PDB entry 7V3V | electron microscopy, 2.90 A resolution | chains 2 and 5 of the 14 polymer chains in the assembly

== Chain 2 ==
Protein: DNA replication licensing factor MCM2
Source organism: Saccharomyces cerevisiae S288C
Notes: EC 3.6.4.12
UniProtKB: P29469 (MCM2_YEAST); residue numbers follow UniProt; this construct covers 1-868
Amino-acid sequence (868 residues; numbered 1 to 868; the number before each row is that of its first residue):
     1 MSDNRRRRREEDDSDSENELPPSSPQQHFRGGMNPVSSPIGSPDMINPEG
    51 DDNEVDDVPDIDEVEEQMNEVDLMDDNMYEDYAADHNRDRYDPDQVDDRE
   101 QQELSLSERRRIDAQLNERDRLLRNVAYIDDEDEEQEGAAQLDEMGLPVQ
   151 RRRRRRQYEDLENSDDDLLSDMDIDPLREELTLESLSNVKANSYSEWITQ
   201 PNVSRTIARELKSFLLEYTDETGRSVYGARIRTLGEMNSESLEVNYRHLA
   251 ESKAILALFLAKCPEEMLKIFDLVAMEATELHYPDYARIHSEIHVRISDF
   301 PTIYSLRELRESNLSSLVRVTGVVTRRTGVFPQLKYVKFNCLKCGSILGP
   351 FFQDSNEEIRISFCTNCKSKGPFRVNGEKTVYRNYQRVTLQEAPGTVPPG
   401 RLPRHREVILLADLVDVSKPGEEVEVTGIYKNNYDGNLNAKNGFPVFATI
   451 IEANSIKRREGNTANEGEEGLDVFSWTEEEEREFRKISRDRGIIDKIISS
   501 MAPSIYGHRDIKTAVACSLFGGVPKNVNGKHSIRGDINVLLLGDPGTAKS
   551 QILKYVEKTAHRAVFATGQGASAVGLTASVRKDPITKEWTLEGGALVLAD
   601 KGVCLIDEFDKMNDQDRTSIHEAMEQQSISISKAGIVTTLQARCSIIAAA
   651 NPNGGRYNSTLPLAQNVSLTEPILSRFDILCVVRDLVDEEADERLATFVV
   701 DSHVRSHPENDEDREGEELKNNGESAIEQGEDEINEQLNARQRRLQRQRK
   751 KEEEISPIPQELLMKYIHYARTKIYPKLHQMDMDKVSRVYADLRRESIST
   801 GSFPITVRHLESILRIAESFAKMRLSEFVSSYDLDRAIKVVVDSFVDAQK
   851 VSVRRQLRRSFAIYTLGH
Disordered / not traced: 1-180, 460-472, 711-755, 867-868
UniProt features mapped onto this chain:
  - zinc finger: C341 to C367 (C4-type)
  - motif: S675 to D678 (Arginine finger)
  - binding site (ATP): G543 to S550
  - modified residue (Phosphoserine): S14, S16, S23, S164, S170
  - natural variant: E392 (E392K: In allele MCM2-1)
  - mutagenesis: C364 (C364Y/F/S/H: Loss of activity), C367 (C367Y/F/S/H: Loss of activity), K549 (K549A: Reduces MCM2-7 complex helicase activity. Abolishes MCM2-7 complex helicase activity; when associated with MCM5 A-422. Reduces MCM2-7 complex helicase activity; when associated with MCM3 A-415), R676 (R676A: Loss of MCM2-7 complex helicase activity)
Metal / ion sites: Zn2+: C341, C344, C364, C367; Mg2+: S550 (together with ATP-gamma-S)
Small-molecule neighbours:
  - ATP-gamma-S (AGS; phosphothiophosphoric acid-adenylate ester), molecule 1: S504, I505, Y506, H508, D544, P545, G546, T547, A548, K549, S550, Q551, E608, N651, L695, F698, V699
  - ATP-gamma-S (AGS), molecule 2: H531, I533, P672, S675, V807, R808, E811

== Chain 5 ==
Protein: Minichromosome maintenance protein 5
Source organism: Saccharomyces cerevisiae S288C
Notes: EC 3.6.4.12
UniProtKB: P29496 (MCM5_YEAST); numbering as in UniProt (aligned over 1-775)
Amino-acid sequence (775 residues; each row starts with the number of its first residue):
     1 MSFDRPEIYSAPVLQGESPNDDDNTEIIKSFKNFILEFRLDSQFIYRDQL
    51 RNNILVKNYSLTVNMEHLIGYNEDIYKKLSDEPSDIIPLFETAITQVAKR
   101 ISILSRAQSANNNDKDPENTSMDTDSLLLNSLPTFQLILNSNANQIPLRD
   151 LDSEHVSKIVRLSGIIISTSVLSSRATYLSIMCRNCRHTTSITINNFNSI
   201 TGNTVSLPRSCLSTIESESSMANESNIGDESTKKNCGPDPYIIIHESSKF
   251 IDQQFLKLQEIPELVPVGEMPRNLTMTCDRYLTNKVIPGTRVTIVGIYSI
   301 YNSKNGAGSGRSGGGNGGSGVAIRTPYIKILGIQSDVETSSIWNSVTMFT
   351 EEEEEEFLQLSRNPKLYEILTNSIAPSIFGNEDIKKAIVCLLMGGSKKIL
   401 PDGMRLRGDINVLLLGDPGTAKSQLLKFVEKVSPIAVYTSGKGSSAAGLT
   451 ASVQRDPMTREFYLEGGAMVLADGGVVCIDEFDKMRDEDRVAIHEAMEQQ
   501 TISIAKAGITTVLNSRTSVLAAANPIYGRYDDLKSPGDNIDFQTTILSRF
   551 DMIFIVKDDHNEERDISIANHVINIHTGNANAMQNQQEENGSEISIEKMK
   601 RYITYCRLKCAPRLSPQAAEKLSSNFVTIRKQLLINELESTERSSIPITI
   651 RQLEAIIRITESLAKLELSPIAQERHVDEAIRLFQASTMDAASQDPIGGL
   701 NQASGTSLSEIRRFEQELKRRLPIGWSTSYQTLRREFVDTHRFSQLALDK
   751 ALYALEKHETIQLRHQGQNIYRSGV
Disordered / not traced: 1, 111-128, 224-232, 305-318, 702-775
UniProt features mapped onto this chain:
  - motif: S548 to D551 (Arginine finger)
  - binding site (ATP): G416 to S423
  - mutagenesis: K422 (K422A: Loss of MCM2-7 complex helicase activity)
Metal / ion sites: Zn2+: C183, C186, C211, C236; Mg2+: S423 (together with ATP-gamma-S)
Small-molecule neighbours:
  - ADP (adenosine-5'-diphosphate): E498, I650, R651, E654
  - ATP-gamma-S (AGS; phosphothiophosphoric acid-adenylate ester): S377, I378, F379, N381, P418, G419, T420, A421, K422, S423, Q424, D480, E481, N524, I568, V572

== How chain 2 and chain 5 interact ==
Contacting residue pairs (145; chain 2 residue first):
  R327(2) - R149(5)
  F331(2) - R324(5)
  P332(2) - S153(5)
  P332(2) - I300(5)  hydrophobic
  P332(2) - R324(5)  hydrogen bond (backbone-backbone)
  P332(2) - P326(5)
  Q333(2) - A322(5)
  Q333(2) - I323(5)
  L334(2) - A322(5)
  L334(2) - R324(5)
  S355(2) - V321(5)
  N356(2) - V321(5)
  E358(2) - V321(5)
  E358(2) - A322(5)
  G377(2) - S157(5)
  E378(2) - E82(5)
  E378(2) - S84(5)
  E378(2) - S157(5)  hydrogen bond (backbone-side chain)
  Y382(2) - S153(5)
  Y382(2) - V156(5)  hydrophobic
  Y382(2) - I300(5)
  R383(2) - S153(5)  hydrogen bond (backbone-side chain)
  N384(2) - D152(5)  hydrogen bond
  N384(2) - S153(5)  hydrogen bond (side chain-backbone)
  Y385(2) - I323(5)  hydrophobic
  R387(2) - S319(5)
  R387(2) - G320(5)
  D416(2) - R149(5)
  D416(2) - R272(5)  salt bridge
  P420(2) - E269(5)
  K525(2) - I575(5)
  K525(2) - H576(5)
  V527(2) - S377(5)
  V527(2) - I575(5)  hydrophobic
  V527(2) - N581(5)
  N528(2) - N581(5)
  N528(2) - Q584(5)  hydrogen bond
  N528(2) - N585(5)
  N528(2) - E588(5)  hydrogen bond
  K530(2) - P376(5)
  K530(2) - F428(5)
  K530(2) - E588(5)  salt bridge
  K530(2) - I594(5)
  K530(2) - S595(5)
  K530(2) - I596(5)
  H531(2) - S377(5)
  H531(2) - I378(5)
  H531(2) - Q424(5)  hydrogen bond
  S532(2) - Q424(5)
  I533(2) - H576(5)
  R562(2) - E263(5)  hydrogen bond (side chain-backbone)
  R562(2) - L264(5)
  R562(2) - V265(5)  hydrogen bond (side chain-backbone)
  T577(2) - S445(5)
  A578(2) - S445(5)
  A578(2) - A446(5)
  R581(2) - M270(5)
  E588(2) - K257(5)  salt bridge
  E588(2) - N273(5)  hydrogen bond
  W589(2) - I167(5)
  W589(2) - P457(5)  hydrophobic
  T590(2) - Q259(5)
  T590(2) - M270(5)
  L591(2) - Q259(5)  hydrogen bond (backbone-side chain)
  E592(2) - P271(5)
  G593(2) - P262(5)
  V597(2) - P262(5)
  V597(2) - E263(5)
  L598(2) - P262(5)
  L598(2) - E263(5)
  L598(2) - V265(5)  hydrophobic
  L598(2) - V267(5)
  D600(2) - E263(5)
  D614(2) - K442(5)
  D614(2) - R486(5)  salt bridge
  T618(2) - S444(5)
  S619(2) - S445(5)  hydrogen bond
  H621(2) - S440(5)
  H621(2) - E481(5)
  E622(2) - S444(5)  hydrogen bond
  E622(2) - S445(5)  hydrogen bond (side chain-backbone)
  E625(2) - K427(5)  salt bridge
  E625(2) - Y438(5)
  Q626(2) - K427(5)
  Q626(2) - Y438(5)
  I629(2) - S445(5)
  S630(2) - S444(5)  hydrogen bond
  S630(2) - A446(5)
  S630(2) - A447(5)  hydrogen bond (backbone-backbone)
  I631(2) - A446(5)  hydrophobic
  S632(2) - A446(5)  hydrogen bond (backbone-backbone)
  S632(2) - A447(5)
  S632(2) - E465(5)
  S632(2) - L471(5)
  K633(2) - A446(5)
  K633(2) - E465(5)
  A634(2) - Y463(5)
  A634(2) - E465(5)  hydrogen bond (backbone-side chain)
  G635(2) - P288(5)
  G635(2) - Y463(5)  hydrogen bond (backbone-side chain)
  I636(2) - I167(5)
  I636(2) - G289(5)
  V637(2) - P288(5)
  V637(2) - L471(5)  hydrophobic
  T638(2) - I165(5)
  T638(2) - G289(5)  hydrogen bond (side chain-backbone)
  T639(2) - R291(5)  hydrogen bond (backbone-side chain)
  L640(2) - P262(5)  hydrophobic
  L640(2) - E263(5)
  L640(2) - R291(5)
  Q641(2) - E263(5)  hydrogen bond (backbone-side chain)
  Q641(2) - R291(5)
  E671(2) - P418(5)
  E671(2) - N524(5)  hydrogen bond
  E671(2) - G528(5)
  P672(2) - E481(5)
  K777(2) - T577(5)
  L778(2) - T577(5)
  H779(2) - T577(5)
  Q780(2) - T577(5)
  M783(2) - N570(5)
  M783(2) - I573(5)  hydrophobic
  M783(2) - N574(5)
  V786(2) - I573(5)  hydrophobic
  S787(2) - I566(5)
  S787(2) - A569(5)
  S787(2) - N570(5)  hydrogen bond
  S787(2) - I573(5)
  Y790(2) - D565(5)
  Y790(2) - A569(5)  hydrophobic
  A791(2) - D565(5)
  A791(2) - I566(5)  hydrophobic
  R794(2) - D558(5)  salt bridge
  R794(2) - H560(5)  hydrogen bond
  R794(2) - D565(5)
  I798(2) - H560(5)
  P804(2) - R529(5)
  T806(2) - P418(5)
  V807(2) - I568(5)  hydrophobic
  V807(2) - V572(5)  hydrophobic
  L810(2) - A569(5)  hydrophobic
  L810(2) - V572(5)  hydrophobic
  E811(2) - V572(5)
  E811(2) - H576(5)
  L814(2) - H576(5)
Interface residues without a listed pair, chain 2 (82 interface residues in all): V330, Q353, E357, A563, V564, R795
Interface residues without a listed pair, chain 5 (88 interface residues in all): D81, L151, I166, P266, S373, G419, S423, E430, G443, G466, E562, N579, A580

== Summary ==
82 residues of chain 2 and 88 residues of chain 5 are in contact; the contacts include 26 hydrogen bonds and 6
salt bridges. Polar pairs include D416(2)-R272(5), K530(2)-E588(5) and E588(2)-K257(5). One ATP-gamma-S
molecule is bound between chain 2 and chain 5.
Chain 2 is DNA replication licensing factor MCM2 and chain 5 is Minichromosome maintenance protein 5, both
from Saccharomyces cerevisiae S288C; the structure, Cryo-EM structure of MCM double hexamer bound with DDK in
State I, was determined by electron microscopy (same publication as 7V3U and 7W8G).
